9VW7 - chains A and B; structure by X-ray diffraction, 2.50 A resolution.

# Chain A (and B)
Protein: Dehydrogenase
Organism: Kutzneria albida DSM 43870
Notes: chain B of this document is another copy of the same molecule, construct and numbering; everything in this record applies to it too
UniProt: W5W0Y1 (W5W0Y1_9PSEU); numbering as in UniProt (aligned over 1-289)
Chain sequence (309 residues; row label = number of the first residue in the row; numbers below 1 keep their minus sign (Met-19 is residue -19)):
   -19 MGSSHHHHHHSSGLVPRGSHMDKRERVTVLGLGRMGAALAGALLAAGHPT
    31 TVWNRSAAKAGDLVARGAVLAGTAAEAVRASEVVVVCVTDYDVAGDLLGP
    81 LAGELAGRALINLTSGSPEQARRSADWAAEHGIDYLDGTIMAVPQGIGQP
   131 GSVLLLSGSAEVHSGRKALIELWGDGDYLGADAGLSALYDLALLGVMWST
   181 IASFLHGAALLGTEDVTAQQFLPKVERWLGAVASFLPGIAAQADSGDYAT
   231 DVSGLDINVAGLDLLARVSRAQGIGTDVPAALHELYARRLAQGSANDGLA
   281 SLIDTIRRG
Disordered / not traced: -19 to 2 (chain B: -19 to 3)
Differences from the reference sequence: initiating methionine (-19); expression tag (-18 to 0)

# Chain A / chain B interface
Contacting residue pairs (156):
  Ser97(A) - Leu244(B)
  Pro98(A) - Val248(B)
  Arg102(A) - Glu194(B)  salt bridge
  Arg102(A) - Gln252(B)  hydrogen bond
  Met121(A) - Trp208(B)  hydrophobic
  Val123(A) - Val232(B)  hydrophobic
  Val133(A) - Arg207(B)
  Asp157(A) - Lys204(B)  salt bridge
  Asp157(A) - Arg207(B)  salt bridge
  Asp162(A) - Glu194(B)
  Leu168(A) - Leu190(B)  hydrophobic
  Leu168(A) - Glu194(B)
  Leu168(A) - Val248(B)  hydrophobic
  Leu168(A) - Gln252(B)
  Tyr169(A) - Leu191(B)  hydrophobic
  Tyr169(A) - Val196(B)
  Tyr169(A) - Lys204(B)
  Leu171(A) - Leu244(B)  hydrophobic
  Leu171(A) - Leu245(B)
  Leu171(A) - Val248(B)  hydrophobic
  Ala172(A) - Gly187(B)
  Ala172(A) - Leu191(B)  hydrophobic
  Ala172(A) - Phe201(B)  hydrophobic
  Leu173(A) - Phe201(B)  hydrophobic
  Leu173(A) - Lys204(B)
  Leu173(A) - Val205(B)  hydrophobic
  Leu173(A) - Trp208(B)  hydrogen bond (backbone-side chain)
  Gly175(A) - Ser183(B)
  Gly175(A) - Leu245(B)
  Val176(A) - Ser183(B)
  Met177(A) - Trp208(B)  hydrophobic
  Met177(A) - Phe215(B)  hydrophobic
  Met177(A) - Asn238(B)
  Trp178(A) - Asn238(B)  hydrogen bond
  Trp178(A) - Gly241(B)
  Trp178(A) - Leu242(B)  hydrophobic
  Trp178(A) - Leu245(B)  hydrophobic
  Trp178(A) - Tyr266(B)  hydrogen bond (backbone-side chain)
  Ser179(A) - Ser179(B)  hydrogen bond (backbone-side chain)
  Ser179(A) - Ser183(B)
  Ser179(A) - Leu262(B)
  Thr180(A) - Thr180(B)  hydrogen bond
  Thr180(A) - Val212(B)
  Ile181(A) - Ile219(B)  hydrophobic
  Ile181(A) - Tyr266(B)
  Ile181(A) - Leu279(B)  hydrophobic
  Ala182(A) - Tyr266(B)
  Ala182(A) - Ile286(B)
  Ser183(A) - Gly175(B)
  Ser183(A) - Val176(B)
  Ser183(A) - Ser179(B)  hydrogen bond
  Leu185(A) - Ile219(B)  hydrophobic
  Leu185(A) - Leu279(B)
  Leu185(A) - Ala280(B)  hydrophobic
  Leu185(A) - Leu282(B)  hydrophobic
  Leu185(A) - Ile283(B)
  Leu185(A) - Ile286(B)
  His186(A) - Ile286(B)
  Gly187(A) - Ala172(B)
  Ala188(A) - Ile283(B)  hydrophobic
  Ala189(A) - Ile283(B)
  Ala189(A) - Ile286(B)  hydrophobic
  Leu190(A) - Leu168(B)  hydrophobic
  Leu191(A) - Leu168(B)  hydrophobic
  Leu191(A) - Tyr169(B)  hydrophobic
  Glu194(A) - Arg102(B)  salt bridge
  Glu194(A) - Leu168(B)
  Val196(A) - Tyr169(B)
  Thr197(A) - Asp224(B)
  Ala198(A) - Ala220(B)
  Ala198(A) - Asp224(B)  hydrogen bond (backbone-side chain)
  Gln199(A) - Ala220(B)
  Gln199(A) - Ala221(B)
  Gln199(A) - Asp224(B)  hydrogen bond (backbone-side chain)
  Phe201(A) - Ala172(B)  hydrophobic
  Phe201(A) - Leu173(B)  hydrophobic
  Leu202(A) - Leu216(B)  hydrophobic
  Leu202(A) - Pro217(B)  hydrophobic
  Lys204(A) - Asp157(B)  salt bridge
  Lys204(A) - Leu159(B)
  Lys204(A) - Tyr169(B)
  Val205(A) - Leu173(B)  hydrophobic
  Val205(A) - Leu216(B)  hydrophobic
  Glu206(A) - Pro217(B)
  Trp208(A) - Met121(B)  hydrophobic
  Trp208(A) - Leu173(B)  hydrogen bond (side chain-backbone)
  Trp208(A) - Met177(B)  hydrophobic
  Leu209(A) - Ala213(B)  hydrophobic
  Val212(A) - Met177(B)  hydrophobic
  Val212(A) - Thr180(B)
  Ala213(A) - Glu206(B)
  Phe215(A) - Met177(B)  hydrophobic
  Leu216(A) - Ile181(B)  hydrophobic
  Leu216(A) - Leu202(B)  hydrophobic
  Leu216(A) - Glu206(B)
  Leu216(A) - Leu209(B)  hydrophobic
  Pro217(A) - Leu202(B)  hydrophobic
  Pro217(A) - Glu206(B)
  Ile219(A) - Ile181(B)  hydrophobic
  Ile219(A) - Leu185(B)  hydrophobic
  Ala220(A) - Phe184(B)  hydrophobic
  Ala220(A) - Ala198(B)
  Ala220(A) - Gln199(B)
  Ala221(A) - Gln199(B)
  Asp224(A) - Thr197(B)
  Asp224(A) - Ala198(B)  hydrogen bond (side chain-backbone)
  Asp224(A) - Gln199(B)  hydrogen bond (side chain-backbone)
  Val232(A) - Val123(B)  hydrophobic
  Asn238(A) - Met177(B)
  Asn238(A) - Trp178(B)  hydrogen bond
  Gly241(A) - Trp178(B)
  Leu242(A) - Trp178(B)  hydrophobic
  Leu244(A) - Gly96(B)
  Leu244(A) - Leu171(B)  hydrophobic
  Leu245(A) - Leu171(B)
  Leu245(A) - Gly175(B)
  Val248(A) - Ser97(B)
  Val248(A) - Pro98(B)
  Val248(A) - Leu168(B)  hydrophobic
  Val248(A) - Leu171(B)  hydrophobic
  Gln252(A) - Arg102(B)  hydrogen bond
  Gln252(A) - Leu168(B)
  Ile254(A) - Ile286(B)
  Ile254(A) - Arg287(B)
  Gly255(A) - Ile286(B)  hydrogen bond (backbone-backbone)
  Gly255(A) - Arg287(B)  hydrogen bond (backbone-backbone)
  Gly255(A) - Gly289(B)
  Asp257(A) - Leu265(B)
  Asp257(A) - Arg268(B)  salt bridge
  Asp257(A) - Gly289(B)
  Val258(A) - Leu265(B)  hydrophobic
  Ala261(A) - Ala261(B)  hydrophobic
  Leu262(A) - Ser179(B)
  Leu262(A) - Ala182(B)  hydrophobic
  Leu265(A) - Asp257(B)
  Leu265(A) - Val258(B)  hydrophobic
  Tyr266(A) - Trp178(B)  hydrogen bond (side chain-backbone)
  Tyr266(A) - Ile181(B)
  Tyr266(A) - Ala182(B)  hydrogen bond (side chain-backbone)
  Arg268(A) - Asp257(B)  salt bridge
  Leu279(A) - Ile181(B)  hydrophobic
  Leu279(A) - Leu185(B)
  Ala280(A) - Leu185(B)
  Leu282(A) - Ala182(B)  hydrophobic
  Leu282(A) - Leu185(B)  hydrophobic
  Ile283(A) - Leu185(B)
  Ile283(A) - Ala188(B)  hydrophobic
  Ile283(A) - Ala189(B)
  Ile286(A) - His186(B)
  Ile286(A) - Ala189(B)  hydrophobic
  Ile286(A) - Ile254(B)
  Ile286(A) - Gly255(B)  hydrogen bond (backbone-backbone)
  Arg287(A) - Gly253(B)
  Arg287(A) - Ile254(B)
  Gly289(A) - Ile254(B)
  Gly289(A) - Gly255(B)
Interface residues without a listed pair, chain A (84 interface residues in all): Gly96, Leu135, Leu159, Leu165, Leu174, Phe184, Arg207, Ala223, Asp231, Gly253
Interface residues without a listed pair, chain B (82 interface residues in all): Arg14, Asp162, Leu165, Leu174, Ala223

# In short
The interface between chain A and chain B involves 84 residues on one side and 82 on the other, with 19
hydrogen bonds and 7 salt bridges. Polar contacts include Arg102(A)-Glu194(B), Asp157(A)-Lys204(B) and
Asp157(A)-Arg207(B).
Both chains are Dehydrogenase (Kutzneria albida DSM 43870). Entry 9VW7 (NAD(P)-dependent oxidoreductase from
Kutzneria albida) was determined by X-ray diffraction together with 9VVS from the same study.
